PDB entry 7Y24 | electron microscopy, 3.25 A resolution | chains A and B of the 6 polymer chains in the assembly

# Chain A
Name: Guanine nucleotide-binding protein G(o) subunit alpha
Source organism: Homo sapiens
Reference sequence: P09471 (GNAO_HUMAN); the construct has insertions or renumbered stretches relative to UniProt, so the offset changes along the chain: 5-54 = UniProt 5-54; 171-173 = UniProt 55-57; 182-231 = UniProt 182-231; 242-354 = UniProt 242-354
Amino-acid sequence (224 residues; each row starts with the number of its first residue; note: 126 numbers in that range are skipped by the numbering (no residue carries them; nothing is unmodelled there)):
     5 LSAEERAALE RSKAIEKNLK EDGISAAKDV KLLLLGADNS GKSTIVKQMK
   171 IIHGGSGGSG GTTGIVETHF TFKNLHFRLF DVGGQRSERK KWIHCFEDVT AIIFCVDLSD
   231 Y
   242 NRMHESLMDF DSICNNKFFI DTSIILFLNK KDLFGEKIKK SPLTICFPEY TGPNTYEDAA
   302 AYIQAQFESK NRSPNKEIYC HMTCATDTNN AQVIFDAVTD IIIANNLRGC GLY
Disordered / not traced: 171-182
Differences from the reference sequence: engineered mutation D42 (Gly in P09471), N43 (Glu in P09471), D227 (Ala in P09471), D230 (Gly in P09471), D250 (Leu in P09471), A332 (Ile in P09471), I335 (Val in P09471); linker (174-181)
Swiss-Prot annotation at these positions:
  - region: K35 to A41, S44 to T48 (G1 motif), F197 to R206 (G3 motif), I266 to D273 (G4 motif), T324 to T329 (G5 motif)
  - binding site (GTP): K46, S47, T48, N270, D273, C325
  - binding site (Mg(2+)): S47, T182
  - modified residue: Q205 (5-glutamyl histamine), C351 (ADP-ribosylcysteine)
  - lipidation: C351 (S-palmitoyl cysteine)

# Chain B
Name: Guanine nucleotide-binding protein G(I)/G(S)/G(T) subunit beta-1
Source organism: Homo sapiens
Reference sequence: P62873 (GBB1_HUMAN); residue numbers follow UniProt; this construct covers 3-340
Amino-acid sequence (338 residues; numbered 3 to 340; the number before each row is that of its first residue):
     3 ELDQLRQEAE QLKNQIRDAR KACADATLSQ ITNNIDPVGR IQMRTRRTLR GHLAKIYAMH
    63 WGTDSRLLVS ASQDGKLIIW DSYTTNKVHA IPLRSSWVMT CAYAPSGNYV ACGGLDNICS
   123 IYNLKTREGN VRVSRELAGH TGYLSCCRFL DDNQIVTSSG DTTCALWDIE TGQQTTTFTG
   183 HTGDVMSLSL APDTRLFVSG ACDASAKLWD VREGMCRQTF TGHESDINAI CFFPNGNAFA
   243 TGSDDATCRL FDLRADQELM TYSHDNIICG ITSVSFSKSG RLLLAGYDDF NCNVWDALKA
   303 DRAGVLAGHD NRVSCLGVTD DGMAVATGSW DSFLKIWN
Swiss-Prot annotation at these positions:
  - modified residue: H266 (Phosphohistidine)

# Chain A / chain B interface
Contacting residue pairs - 39 pairs, chain A then chain B:
  L13(A) - N88(B)
  R15(A) - V90(B)  hydrogen bond (side chain-backbone)
  R15(A) - H91(B)  hydrogen bond
  S16(A) - N88(B)
  S16(A) - K89(B)
  I19(A) - K89(B)
  I19(A) - A92(B)  hydrophobic
  E20(A) - R52(B)
  E20(A) - K89(B)  salt bridge
  L23(A) - G53(B)
  L23(A) - I80(B)  hydrophobic
  G27(A) - L55(B)
  K35(A) - W99(B)
  T183(A) - N119(B)  hydrogen bond (backbone-side chain)
  G184(A) - L117(B)
  G184(A) - N119(B)
  I185(A) - L117(B)  hydrogen bond (backbone-backbone)
  F200(A) - W99(B)  hydrophobic
  Q205(A) - L117(B)  hydrogen bond (side chain-backbone)
  Q205(A) - N119(B)  hydrogen bond
  Q205(A) - T143(B)
  Q205(A) - G144(B)
  Q205(A) - Y145(B)
  S207(A) - Y145(B)
  S207(A) - G162(B)
  E208(A) - D186(B)
  K211(A) - Y145(B)
  K211(A) - M188(B)  hydrogen bond
  K211(A) - C204(B)  hydrogen bond
  K211(A) - D228(B)  salt bridge
  W212(A) - L117(B)
  H214(A) - K57(B)
  H214(A) - Y59(B)  hydrogen bond (backbone-side chain)
  H214(A) - W332(B)
  C215(A) - Y59(B)
  C215(A) - Q75(B)  hydrogen bond (backbone-side chain)
  F216(A) - W99(B)  hydrophobic
  K258(A) - R314(B)
  F259(A) - R314(B)
Also at the interface, not in a pair above, chain A (27 interface residues in all): A12, E187, R198, E217, D218
Also at the interface, not in a pair above, chain B (29 interface residues in all): T87, S98, M101, D118

# Summary
The interface between chain A and chain B involves 27 residues on one side and 29 on the other, with 10
hydrogen bonds and 2 salt bridges. Polar contacts include E20(A)-K89(B), K211(A)-D228(B) and R15(A)-V90(B).
Chain A is Guanine nucleotide-binding protein G(o) subunit alpha and chain B is Guanine nucleotide-binding
protein G(I)/G(S)/G(T) subunit beta-1, both from Homo sapiens; the structure, Cryo-EM structure of the
octreotide-bound SSTR2-miniGo-scFv16 complex, was determined by electron microscopy together with 7Y26 and
7Y27 from the same study.
